8IW4 - chains B and C of the 5 polymer chains in the assembly; structure by electron microscopy, 3.49 A resolution.

== Chain B ==
Protein: Guanine nucleotide-binding protein G(I)/G(S)/G(T) subunit beta-1
Source organism: Homo sapiens
Reference sequence: P62873 (GBB1_HUMAN); residues 2-340 here = UniProt positions 2-340
Sequence (377 residues; row label = number of the first residue in the row; numbers below 1 keep their minus sign (Met-10 is residue -10)):
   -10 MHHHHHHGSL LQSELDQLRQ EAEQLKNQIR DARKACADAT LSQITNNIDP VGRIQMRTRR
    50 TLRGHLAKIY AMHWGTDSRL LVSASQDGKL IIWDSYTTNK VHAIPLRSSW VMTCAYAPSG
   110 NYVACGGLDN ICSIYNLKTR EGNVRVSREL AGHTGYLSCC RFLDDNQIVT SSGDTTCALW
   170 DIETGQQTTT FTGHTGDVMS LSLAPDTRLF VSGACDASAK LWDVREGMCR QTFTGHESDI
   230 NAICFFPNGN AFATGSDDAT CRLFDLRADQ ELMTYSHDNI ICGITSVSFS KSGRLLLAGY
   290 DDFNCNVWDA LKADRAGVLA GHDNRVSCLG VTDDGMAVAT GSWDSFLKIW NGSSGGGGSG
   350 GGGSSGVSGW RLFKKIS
Unresolved in the structure: -10 to 37, 256, 341-366
Differences from the reference sequence: initiating methionine (-10); expression tag (-9 to 1, 341-366)
Swiss-Prot annotation at these positions:
  - modified residue: Ser2 (N-acetylserine), His266 (Phosphohistidine)
  - natural variant: Leu30 (L30F: In MRD42; uncertain significance), Arg52 (R52G: In MRD42), Gly64 (G64V: In MRD42), Asp76 (D76E: In MRD42; D76G: In MRD42), Gly77 (G77S: In MRD42), Lys78 (K78R: In MRD42), Ile80 (I80N: In MRD42; I80T: In MRD42), His91 (H91R: In MRD42; uncertain significance), Ala92 (A92T: In MRD42), Pro94 (P94S: In MRD42), Leu95 (L95P: In MRD42), Arg96 (R96L: In MRD42), 5 further natural variant entries in UniProt

== Chain C ==
Protein: Guanine nucleotide-binding protein G(I)/G(S)/G(O) subunit gamma-2
Source organism: Homo sapiens
Reference sequence: P59768 (GBG2_HUMAN); residues 5-63 here = UniProt positions 5-63
Sequence (59 residues; row label = number of the first residue in the row):
     5 NTASIAQARK LVEQLKMEAN IDRIKVSKAA ADLMAYCEAH AKEDPLLTPV PASENPFRE
Unresolved in the structure: 5-27, 57

== Chain B / chain C interface ==
Pairs across the interface (33; chain B residue first):
  Val40(B) with Leu51(C), hydrophobic
  Ile43(B) with Leu50(C); Leu51(C)
  Met45(B) with Leu50(C), hydrophobic
  Arg48(B) with Phe61(C), hydrogen bond (side chain-backbone)
  Arg49(B) with Phe61(C); Arg62(C)
  Ser84(B) with Phe61(C)
  Tyr85(B) with Pro60(C); Phe61(C), hydrophobic
  Phe235(B) with Leu37(C), hydrophobic; Tyr40(C), hydrophobic
  Pro236(B) with Tyr40(C)
  Asn237(B) with Tyr40(C)
  Gln259(B) with Val30(C)
  Leu261(B) with Val30(C), hydrophobic
  Ser279(B) with Asp48(C), hydrogen bond
  Lys280(B) with Asp48(C)
  Ser281(B) with Tyr40(C); His44(C); Asp48(C), hydrogen bond; Leu51(C)
  Arg283(B) with Cys41(C); Leu51(C)
  Leu284(B) with Leu51(C), hydrophobic
  Leu300(B) with Cys41(C), hydrophobic
  Asp323(B) with Pro49(C)
  Gly324(B) with Pro49(C); Leu50(C)
  Met325(B) with Pro49(C), hydrophobic; Pro60(C), hydrophobic
  Ala326(B) with Phe61(C), hydrophobic
  Val327(B) with Leu50(C), hydrophobic
Also at the interface, not in a pair above, chain B (28 interface residues in all): Ala240, Leu252, Ala257, Gly282, Ile338
Also at the interface, not in a pair above, chain C (17 interface residues in all): Ile28, Ala33, Ala45, Glu47, Glu63

== Overview ==
The interface between chain B and chain C involves 28 residues on one side and 17 on the other, with 3
hydrogen bonds. Polar contacts include Arg48(B)-Phe61(C), Ser279(B)-Asp48(C) and Ser281(B)-Asp48(C).
Chain B is Guanine nucleotide-binding protein G(I)/G(S)/G(T) subunit beta-1 and chain C is Guanine
nucleotide-binding protein G(I)/G(S)/G(O) subunit gamma-2, both from Homo sapiens; the structure, Cryo-EM
structure of the SPE-bound mTAAR9-Gs complex, was determined by electron microscopy together with 8ITF, 8IW1,
8IW7 and 8IW9 from the same study.
